3UN8 - chains B and C of the 28 polymer chains in the assembly; structure by X-ray diffraction, 2.70 A resolution.

# Chain B
Name: Proteasome component Y13
Source organism: Saccharomyces cerevisiae
Notes: EC 3.4.25.1
UniProtKB: P23638 (PSA4_YEAST); residues 0-257 here correspond to UniProt positions 1-258 (UniProt number = residue number + 1)
Sequence (258 residues; row label = number of the first residue in the row; numbering starts at 0):
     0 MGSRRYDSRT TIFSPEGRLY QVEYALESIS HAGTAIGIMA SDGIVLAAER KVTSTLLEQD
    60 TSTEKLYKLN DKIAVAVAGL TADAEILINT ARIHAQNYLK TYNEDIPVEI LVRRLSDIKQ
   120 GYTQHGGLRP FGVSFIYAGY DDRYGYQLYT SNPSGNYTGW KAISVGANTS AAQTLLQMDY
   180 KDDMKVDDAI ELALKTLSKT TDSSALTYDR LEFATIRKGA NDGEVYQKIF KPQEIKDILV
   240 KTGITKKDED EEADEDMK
Disordered / not traced: 0, 245-257
Curated features (UniProtKB/Swiss-Prot):
  - cross-link (Glycyl lysine isopeptide (Lys-Gly)): Lys99 (interchain with G-Cter in ubiquitin), Lys198 (interchain with G-Cter in ubiquitin), Lys230 (interchain with G-Cter in ubiquitin)

# Chain C
Name: Proteasome component PRE6
Source organism: Saccharomyces cerevisiae
Notes: EC 3.4.25.1
UniProtKB: P40303 (PSA7_YEAST); residues -1 to 252 here correspond to UniProt positions 1-254 (UniProt number = residue number + 2)
Sequence (254 residues; row label = number of the first residue in the row; numbers below 1 keep their minus sign (Met-1 is residue -1)):
    -1 MSGYDRALSI FSPDGHIFQV EYALEAVKRG TCAVGVKGKN CVVLGCERRS TLKLQDTRIT
    59 PSKVSKIDSH VVLSFSGLNA DSRILIEKAR VEAQSHRLTL EDPVTVEYLT RYVAGVQQRY
   119 TQSGGVRPFG VSTLIAGFDP RDDEPKLYQT EPSGIYSSWS AQTIGRNSKT VREFLEKNYD
   179 RKEPPATVEE CVKLTVRSLL EVVQTGAKNI EITVVKPDSD IVALSSEEIN QYVTQIEQEK
   239 QEQQEQDKKK KSNH
Disordered / not traced: -1 to 0, 242-252
Curated features (UniProtKB/Swiss-Prot):
  - modified residue: Thr58 (Phosphothreonine)

# Chain B / chain C interface
Contacting residue pairs - 74 pairs, chain B then chain C:
  Arg3(B) - Arg4(C)
  Asp6(B) - Tyr2(C)  hydrogen bond
  Asp6(B) - Arg4(C)  salt bridge
  Arg8(B) - Arg4(C)
  Thr10(B) - Leu6(C)
  Thr10(B) - Arg125(C)
  Ile11(B) - Leu6(C)  hydrophobic
  Ile11(B) - Gln17(C)
  Phe12(B) - Gln17(C)
  Phe12(B) - Tyr20(C)  hydrophobic
  Phe12(B) - Ala24(C)  hydrophobic
  Phe12(B) - Leu76(C)  hydrophobic
  Phe12(B) - Arg125(C)
  Phe12(B) - Pro126(C)
  Phe12(B) - Gly128(C)
  Ser13(B) - Tyr20(C)
  Pro14(B) - Tyr20(C)  hydrophobic
  Pro14(B) - Glu23(C)
  Glu15(B) - Glu23(C)
  Glu15(B) - Arg27(C)  hydrogen bond (backbone-side chain)
  Gly16(B) - Tyr20(C)
  Gly16(B) - Glu23(C)
  Gly16(B) - Ala24(C)
  Gly16(B) - Arg27(C)  hydrogen bond (backbone-side chain)
  Arg17(B) - Arg27(C)
  Leu18(B) - Leu76(C)  hydrophobic
  Leu18(B) - Arg125(C)
  Met38(B) - Asp54(C)
  Arg112(B) - Arg81(C)
  Ser115(B) - Arg81(C)  hydrogen bond (backbone-side chain)
  Asp116(B) - Arg81(C)  salt bridge
  Gln119(B) - Ala78(C)
  Gln119(B) - Asp79(C)
  Gln119(B) - Ile82(C)
  Thr122(B) - Arg125(C)  hydrogen bond (backbone-side chain)
  Gln123(B) - Tyr118(C)
  Gln123(B) - Gly123(C)
  Gln123(B) - Val124(C)
  Gln123(B) - Arg125(C)  hydrogen bond (backbone-backbone)
  Gln123(B) - Phe127(C)
  His124(B) - Gly123(C)
  His124(B) - Val124(C)
  Gly125(B) - Tyr2(C)
  Gly125(B) - Gly123(C)
  Gly126(B) - Tyr2(C)
  Tyr143(B) - Arg56(C)  hydrogen bond (backbone-side chain)
  Tyr143(B) - Ile57(C)  hydrophobic
  Tyr145(B) - Arg56(C)  hydrogen bond (backbone-side chain)
  Gln146(B) - Ile57(C)
  Leu147(B) - Ile57(C)
  Tyr148(B) - Ile57(C)
  Ser153(B) - Ala78(C)
  Gly154(B) - Ala78(C)
  Gly154(B) - Arg81(C)  hydrogen bond (backbone-side chain)
  Asn155(B) - Asn77(C)  hydrogen bond
  Asn155(B) - Ala78(C)
  Tyr156(B) - Pro59(C)
  Tyr156(B) - Arg81(C)
  Gly158(B) - Gln53(C)
  Gly158(B) - Asp54(C)  hydrogen bond (backbone-backbone)
  Gly158(B) - Ile57(C)
  Gly158(B) - Thr58(C)  hydrogen bond (backbone-side chain)
  Trp159(B) - Leu50(C)  hydrophobic
  Trp159(B) - Leu52(C)
  Trp159(B) - Gln53(C)
  Trp159(B) - Asp54(C)
  Lys160(B) - Leu52(C)  hydrogen bond (backbone-backbone)
  Lys160(B) - Gln53(C)
  Lys160(B) - Asp54(C)
  Ala161(B) - Leu52(C)
  Gln172(B) - Leu50(C)
  Gln172(B) - Leu52(C)
  Gln176(B) - Lys51(C)  hydrogen bond (side chain-backbone)
  Gln176(B) - Leu52(C)
Interface residues without a listed pair, chain B (41 interface residues in all): Glu108, Thr157, Leu175, Tyr179
Interface residues without a listed pair, chain C (31 interface residues in all): Ala21

# In short
Chain B and chain C form an interface of 41 and 31 residues respectively, with 14 hydrogen bonds and 2 salt
bridges. Polar pairs include Asp6(B)-Arg4(C), Asp116(B)-Arg81(C) and Asp6(B)-Tyr2(C).
Here chain B is Proteasome component Y13 and chain C is Proteasome component PRE6, both from Saccharomyces
cerevisiae. Entry 3UN8 (Yeast 20S proteasome in complex with PR-957 (epoxide)) was determined by X-ray
diffraction (same publication as 3UN4).
